Entry 7B6D (electron microscopy, 4.27 A resolution (low resolution: residue-level contacts below are approximate; hydrogen-bond / salt-bridge calls are withheld)); this record covers chains A and H of the 8 polymer chains in the assembly.

== Chain A ==
Name: Trafficking protein particle complex subunit
From: Drosophila melanogaster
Reference sequence: Q9VSY8 (Q9VSY8_DROME); residue numbers follow UniProt; this construct covers 1-178
Chain sequence (200 residues; row label = number of the first residue in the row):
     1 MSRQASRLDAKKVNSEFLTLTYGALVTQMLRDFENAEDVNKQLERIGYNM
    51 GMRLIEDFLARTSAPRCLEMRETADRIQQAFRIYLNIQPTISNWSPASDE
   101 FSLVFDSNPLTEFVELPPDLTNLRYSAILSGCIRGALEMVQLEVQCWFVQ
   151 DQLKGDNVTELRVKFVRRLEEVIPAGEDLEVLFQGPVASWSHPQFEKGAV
Not modelled in the structure: 1-9, 175-200
Construct notes: expression tag (179-200)

== Chain H ==
Name: TRAPPC2L
From: Drosophila melanogaster
Reference sequence: A1Z8I0 (A1Z8I0_DROME); residue numbers follow UniProt; this construct covers 1-138
Chain sequence (138 residues; each row starts with the number of its first residue):
     1 MAFCIAVIGKDNAPLYLTTSDMEQELELQYHVNAALDVVEEKCLIGKGAP
    51 ESKELYLGLLYSTENHKIYGFVTNTRVKFIVVIDSSNVALRENEVRAIFR
   101 NLHLLYTDAICNPFYIPGESLTSKKFDRAVQKLMSGTA

== Interface between chain A and chain H ==
Contacting residue pairs (14):
  Gly23(A) - Pro113(H)
  Thr27(A) - Pro113(H)
  Thr27(A) - Phe114(H)
  Leu30(A) - Phe114(H)
  Phe113(A) - Asp108(H)
  Val114(A) - Asn112(H)
  Val114(A) - Pro113(H)
  Glu115(A) - Asn112(H)
  Glu115(A) - Ser123(H)
  Glu115(A) - Lys125(H)
  Glu115(A) - Phe126(H)
  Pro118(A) - Phe114(H)
  Asp119(A) - Phe114(H)
  Leu123(A) - Phe114(H)
Interface residues without a listed pair, chain A (14 interface residues in all): Glu16, Thr19, Ala24, Leu116, Pro117
Interface residues without a listed pair, chain H (8 interface residues in all): Cys111

== Summary ==
The interface between chain A and chain H involves 14 residues on one side and 8 on the other.
Here chain A is Trafficking protein particle complex subunit and chain H is TRAPPC2L, both from Drosophila
melanogaster. Entry 7B6D (Drosophila melanogaster TRAPPCore (C1, C2, C2L, C3a/b, C4, C5, C6 subunits)) was
determined by electron microscopy together with 7B6E, 7B6H, 7B6R and 7B70 from the same study.
